7VIH - chains F and D of the 5 polymer chains in the assembly; structure by electron microscopy, 2.98 A resolution.

[Chain F]
Name: Sphingosine 1-phosphate receptor 1
Organism: Homo sapiens
UniProt: P21453 (S1PR1_HUMAN); numbering as in UniProt (aligned over 1-382)
Chain sequence (394 residues; each row starts with the number of its first residue):
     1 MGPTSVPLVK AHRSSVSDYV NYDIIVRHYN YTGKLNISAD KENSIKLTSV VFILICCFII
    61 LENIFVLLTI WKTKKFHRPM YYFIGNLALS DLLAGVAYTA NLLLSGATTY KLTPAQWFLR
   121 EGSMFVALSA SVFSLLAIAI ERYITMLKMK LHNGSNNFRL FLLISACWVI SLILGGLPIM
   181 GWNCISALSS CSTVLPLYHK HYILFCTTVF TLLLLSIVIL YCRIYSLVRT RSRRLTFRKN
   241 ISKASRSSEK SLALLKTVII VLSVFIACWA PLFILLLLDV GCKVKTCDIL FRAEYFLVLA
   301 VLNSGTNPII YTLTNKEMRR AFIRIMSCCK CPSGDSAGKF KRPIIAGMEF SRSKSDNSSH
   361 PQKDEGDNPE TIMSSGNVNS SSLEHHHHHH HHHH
Not modelled in the structure: 1-22, 36-47, 238-248, 325-394
Sequence notes: expression tag (383-394)
Cystine bridges: Cys184-Cys191, Cys282-Cys287
Residues lining bound ligands: 7I4 (1-[[2-fluoranyl-4-[5-[4-(2-methylpropyl)phenyl]-1,2,4-oxadiazol-3-yl]phenyl]methyl]azetidine-3-carboxylic acid): Tyr29, Lys34, Asn101, Ser105, Gly106, Arg120, Glu121, Met124, Phe125, Leu128, Ser129, Val132, Val194, Leu195, Phe210, Trp269, Leu272, Leu276, Leu297
From the paper describing this entry:
  - binding site for 7I4: Tyr29, Lys34, Asn101, Ser105, Arg120, Glu121
  - mutagenesis - F125A, W269A, L272A, L276A: decreased signaling in response to 7I4

[Chain D]
Name: Guanine nucleotide-binding protein G(i) subunit alpha-1
Organism: Homo sapiens
UniProt: P63096 (GNAI1_HUMAN); residue numbers follow UniProt; this construct covers 1-354
Chain sequence (354 residues; numbered 1 to 354; the number before each row is that of its first residue):
     1 MGCTLSAEDK AAVERSKMID RNLREDGEKA AREVKLLLLG AGESGKSTIV KQMKIIHEAG
    61 YSEEECKQYK AVVYSNTIQS IIAIIRAMGR LKIDFGDSAR ADDARQLFVL AGAAEEGFMT
   121 AELAGVIKRL WKDSGVQACF NRSREYQLND SAAYYLNDLD RIAQPNYIPT QQDVLRTRVK
   181 TTGIVETHFT FKDLHFKMFD VGGQRSERKK WIHCFEGVTA IIFCVALSDY DLVLAEDEEM
   241 NRMHESMKLF DSICNNKWFT DTSIILFLNK KDLFEEKIKK SPLTICYPEY AGSNTYEEAA
   301 AYIQCQFEDL NKRKDTKEIY THFTCATDTK NVQFVFDAVT DVIIKNNLKD CGLF
Not modelled in the structure: 1-2, 57-182
UniProt features mapped onto this chain:
  - region: Lys35 to Thr48 (G1 motif), Asp173 to Thr181 (G2 motif), Phe196 to Arg205 (G3 motif), Ile265 to Asp272 (G4 motif), Thr324 to Thr329 (G5 motif)
  - binding site (GTP): Glu43 to Thr48, Ser151, Leu175 to Thr181, Asp200 to Gln204, Asn269 to Asp272, Ala326
  - binding site (Mg(2+)): Ser47, Thr181
  - modified residue: Arg178 (ADP-ribosylarginine), Gln204 (Deamidated glutamine), Cys351 (ADP-ribosylcysteine)
  - lipidation: Gly2 (N-myristoyl glycine), Cys3 (S-palmitoyl cysteine)
  - natural variant: Gly40 (G40C: In NEDHISB; G40R: In NEDHISB), Gly45 (G45D: In NEDHISB), Thr48 (T48I: In NEDHISB; T48K: In NEDHISB), Gln52 (Q52P: In NEDHISB), Ser75 (deletion: In NEDHISB; uncertain significance), Gln172 (deletion: In NEDHISB), Asp173 (D173V: In NEDHISB), Glu186 to Phe189 (deletion: In NEDHISB; uncertain significance), Cys224 (C224Y: In NEDHISB), Lys270 (K270N: In NEDHISB; K270R: In NEDHISB), Asp272 (D272G: In NEDHISB), Ala326 (A326P: In NEDHISB), 1 further natural variant entry in UniProt
  - mutagenesis: Gly42 (G42R: Abolishes switch to an activated conformation and dissociation from beta and gamma subunits upon GTP binding. Abolishes interaction with RGS family members), Glu116 (E116L: Enhances interaction (inactive GDP-bound) with RGS14), Gln147 (Q147L: Enhances interaction (inactive GDP-bound) with RGS14), Glu245 (E245L: Enhances interaction (inactive GDP-bound) with RGS14)

[How chain F and chain D interact]
Contacting residue pairs (34; chain F residue first):
  Arg78(F) - Lys349(D)  hydrogen bond (side chain-backbone)
  Arg78(F) - Asp350(D)  salt bridge
  Met80(F) - Asp350(D)
  Met80(F) - Cys351(D)
  Arg142(F) - Cys351(D)  hydrogen bond (side chain-backbone)
  Arg142(F) - Leu353(D)
  Thr145(F) - Asn347(D)
  Thr145(F) - Cys351(D)
  Met146(F) - Asn347(D)
  Met146(F) - Cys351(D)  hydrophobic
  Lys148(F) - Asn347(D)
  Met149(F) - Ile343(D)
  Met149(F) - Asn347(D)  hydrogen bond (backbone-side chain)
  Lys150(F) - Ile343(D)
  Leu151(F) - Ala31(D)
  Leu151(F) - Glu33(D)
  Leu151(F) - Val34(D)  hydrophobic
  Leu151(F) - Thr219(D)
  Asn153(F) - Asn347(D)
  Asn153(F) - Asp350(D)  hydrogen bond
  Arg231(F) - Ile344(D)
  Leu235(F) - Asp337(D)
  Leu235(F) - Thr340(D)
  Thr236(F) - Asp337(D)  hydrogen bond (backbone-side chain)
  Phe237(F) - Tyr320(D)  hydrophobic
  Phe237(F) - Asp337(D)
  Phe237(F) - Asp341(D)
  Lys250(F) - Asp341(D)  salt bridge
  Lys250(F) - Ile344(D)
  Leu254(F) - Leu353(D)  hydrophobic
  Asn315(F) - Gly352(D)  hydrogen bond (side chain-backbone)
  Asn315(F) - Phe354(D)  hydrogen bond (side chain-backbone)
  Lys316(F) - Phe354(D)
  Glu317(F) - Phe354(D)
Also at the interface, not in a pair above, chain F (25 interface residues in all): Tyr81, His152, Ile224, Thr257, Thr314, Arg320
Also at the interface, not in a pair above, chain D (22 interface residues in all): Arg32, Thr316, Phe334, Ala338, Leu348
From the paper, about this interface:
  - residue pairs: Met149(F)-Asn347(D) (backbone contact), Asn153(F)-Asp350(D) (hydrogen bond), Lys250(F)-Asp341(D)
  - interface residues, chain F: Arg78(F), Arg142(F)

[In short]
The interface between chain F and chain D involves 25 residues on one side and 22 on the other; the contacts
include 7 hydrogen bonds and 2 salt bridges. Among the polar pairs are Arg78(F)-Asp350(D), Lys250(F)-Asp341(D)
and Arg78(F)-Lys349(D). The authors report a backbone contact between Met149(F) and Asn347(D); a hydrogen bond
between Asn153(F) and Asp350(D); a contact between Lys250(F) and Asp341(D). The paper reports a binding site
for 7I4 at Tyr29(F), Lys34(F) and Asn101(F) among others; F125A, W269A and L272A of chain F, among others,
reduce signaling in response to 7I4.
Here chain F is Sphingosine 1-phosphate receptor 1 and chain D is Guanine nucleotide-binding protein G(i)
subunit alpha-1, both from Homo sapiens. Entry 7VIH (Cryo-EM structure of Gi coupled Sphingosine 1-phosphate
receptor bound with CBP-307) was determined by electron microscopy together with 7VIE, 7VIF and 7VIG from the
same study.
